7RYK - chain AAA; structure by X-ray diffraction, 1.76 A resolution.

Chain AAA:
Molecule: Lysozyme C
Organism: Gallus gallus
Notes: EC 3.2.1.17
UniProtKB: P00698 (LYSC_CHICK); residues 1-129 here correspond to UniProt positions 19-147 (UniProt number = residue number + 18)
Chain sequence (129 residues; each row starts with the number of its first residue):
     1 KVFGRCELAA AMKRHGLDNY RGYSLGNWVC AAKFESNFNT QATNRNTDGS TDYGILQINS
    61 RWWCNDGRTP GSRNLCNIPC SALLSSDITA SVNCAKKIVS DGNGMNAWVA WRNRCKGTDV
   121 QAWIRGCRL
Curated features (UniProtKB/Swiss-Prot):
  - active site: E35, D52
  - binding site (substrate): D101
Disulfides: C6-C127, C30-C115, C64-C80, C76-C94
From the paper describing this entry:
  - binding site for nitrate ion: F3, R14, H15, S24, D87, Q121

Summary:
From UniProt: active-site residues E35 and D52 and substrate-binding residue D101. The paper reports a binding
site for nitrate ion at F3, R14 and H15 among others.
Chain AAA is Lysozyme C (Gallus gallus); the structure, Hen egg-white lysozyme with ionic liquid
ethanolammonium nitrate 1 mol%, was determined by X-ray diffraction (same publication as 7RXY, 7RYD, 7RZ0,
7RZ1 and 7RZ2).
